8APK - chains A1 and L1 of the 42 polymer chains in the assembly; structure by electron microscopy, 3.70 A resolution.

== Chain A1 ==
Protein: ATP synthase subunit alpha, mitochondrial
From: Trypanosoma brucei brucei
UniProtKB: Q9GS23 (ATPA_TRYBB); numbering as in UniProt (aligned over 1-584)
Amino-acid sequence (584 residues; numbered 1 to 584; the number before each row is that of its first residue):
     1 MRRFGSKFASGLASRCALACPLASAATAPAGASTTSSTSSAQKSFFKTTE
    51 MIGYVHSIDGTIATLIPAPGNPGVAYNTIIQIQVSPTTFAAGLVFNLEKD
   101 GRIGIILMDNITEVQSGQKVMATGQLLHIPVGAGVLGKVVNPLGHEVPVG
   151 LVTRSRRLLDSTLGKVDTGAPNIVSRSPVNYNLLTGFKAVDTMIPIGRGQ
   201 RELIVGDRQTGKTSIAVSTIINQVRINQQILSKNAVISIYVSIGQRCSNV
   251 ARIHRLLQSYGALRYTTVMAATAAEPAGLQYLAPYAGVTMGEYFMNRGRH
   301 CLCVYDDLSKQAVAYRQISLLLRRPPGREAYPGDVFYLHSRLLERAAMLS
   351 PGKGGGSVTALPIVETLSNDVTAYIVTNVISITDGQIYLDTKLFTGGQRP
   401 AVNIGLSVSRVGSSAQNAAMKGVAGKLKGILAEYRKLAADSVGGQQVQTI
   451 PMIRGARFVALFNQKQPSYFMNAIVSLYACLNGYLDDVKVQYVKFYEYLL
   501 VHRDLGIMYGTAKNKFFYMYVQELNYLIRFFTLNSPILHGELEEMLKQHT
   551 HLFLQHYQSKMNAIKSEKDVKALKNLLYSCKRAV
Not modelled in the structure: 1-44, 152-160, 439-445
Metal / ion sites: Mg2+: Thr-213, Asp-306 (together with ATP)
Ligand contacts:
  - ATP (adenosine-5'-triphosphate), molecule 1: Asp-207, Arg-208, Gln-209, Thr-210, Gly-211, Lys-212, Thr-213, Ser-214, Glu-365, Phe-394, Arg-399, Pro-400, Gln-464, Lys-465
  - ATP, molecule 2: Ile-380, Ser-381, Val-408, Arg-410
Curated features (UniProtKB/Swiss-Prot):
  - binding site (ATP): Asp-207 to Ser-214, Gln-464
  - site: Leu-159, Asp-160 (Cleavage), Ser-407 (Required for activity)

== Chain L1 ==
Protein: ATP synthase subunit p18, mitochondrial
From: Trypanosoma brucei brucei
UniProtKB: P0DPG4 (ATP18_TRYBB); residue numbers follow UniProt; this construct covers 1-188
Amino-acid sequence (188 residues; row label = number of the first residue in the row):
     1 MMRRVYSPVFCSVAAARFAATSAAKKYDLFGYEVDTNTAPWIEKIKKCKY
    51 YDEAGEVLVNMNVSNCPPDIATYNATLQCIYQSPSKQSTPVDNESKFCAM
   101 MDLLEEMQHRNRLKPNEESWTWVMKECVKSGQFRLGYCIQQVMETECKGC
   151 PADLVKANEANAQKAKTEGKEHPGHLSQQAGLFDVKVE
Not modelled in the structure: 1-23

== Chain A1 / chain L1 interface ==
Contacting residue pairs - 93 pairs, chain A1 then chain L1:
  Val-174(A1) / Phe-30(L1)
  Val-174(A1) / Tyr-32(L1)
  Arg-176(A1) / Phe-30(L1)
  Pro-178(A1) / Leu-29(L1)
  Asn-180(A1) / Arg-110(L1)
  Tyr-181(A1) / Asp-102(L1)
  Tyr-181(A1) / Arg-110(L1)
  Asn-227(A1) / Lys-86(L1)  hydrogen bond (backbone-side chain)
  Gln-228(A1) / Lys-86(L1)  hydrogen bond (backbone-side chain)
  Gln-228(A1) / Asp-92(L1)
  Gln-228(A1) / Asn-93(L1)
  Gln-228(A1) / Glu-94(L1)
  Gln-229(A1) / Lys-86(L1)  hydrogen bond (backbone-side chain)
  Gln-229(A1) / Asn-93(L1)
  Gln-229(A1) / Ser-95(L1)
  Gln-229(A1) / Cys-98(L1)
  Ile-230(A1) / Lys-86(L1)  hydrogen bond (backbone-side chain)
  Ile-230(A1) / Asp-102(L1)
  Leu-231(A1) / Tyr-51(L1)  hydrophobic
  Leu-231(A1) / Ala-99(L1)  hydrophobic
  Ser-232(A1) / Asp-52(L1)  hydrogen bond
  Lys-233(A1) / Gly-55(L1)
  Lys-233(A1) / Val-59(L1)
  Lys-233(A1) / Glu-106(L1)  salt bridge
  Asn-234(A1) / Asp-102(L1)
  Asn-234(A1) / Glu-106(L1)  hydrogen bond
  Arg-297(A1) / Val-59(L1)
  Arg-297(A1) / Val-63(L1)
  Gly-298(A1) / Val-59(L1)
  Gly-298(A1) / Val-63(L1)
  Pro-351(A1) / Asn-62(L1)
  Gly-352(A1) / Val-63(L1)
  Gly-352(A1) / Asn-65(L1)
  Gly-354(A1) / Asn-62(L1)
  Gly-354(A1) / Val-63(L1)
  Asn-417(A1) / Glu-105(L1)
  Phe-495(A1) / Val-185(L1)  hydrophobic
  Tyr-498(A1) / Lys-186(L1)  hydrogen bond (side chain-backbone)
  Tyr-498(A1) / Val-187(L1)
  His-502(A1) / Leu-176(L1)
  Arg-503(A1) / Lys-186(L1)  hydrogen bond (side chain-backbone)
  Asp-504(A1) / Leu-176(L1)
  Ile-507(A1) / His-172(L1)
  Ile-507(A1) / Leu-176(L1)  hydrophobic
  Ile-507(A1) / Ser-177(L1)
  Met-508(A1) / Leu-176(L1)  hydrogen bond (backbone-backbone)
  Met-508(A1) / Ser-177(L1)
  Met-508(A1) / Gln-178(L1)
  Met-508(A1) / Gln-179(L1)
  Met-508(A1) / Ala-180(L1)
  Lys-515(A1) / Arg-134(L1)  hydrogen bond (backbone-side chain)
  Phe-516(A1) / Arg-134(L1)
  Phe-516(A1) / Cys-138(L1)  hydrophobic
  Phe-516(A1) / Gln-141(L1)
  Tyr-518(A1) / Arg-134(L1)
  Tyr-518(A1) / His-172(L1)
  Tyr-520(A1) / Arg-134(L1)  hydrogen bond
  Tyr-520(A1) / Glu-171(L1)
  Tyr-520(A1) / His-172(L1)
  Tyr-520(A1) / Leu-176(L1)  hydrophobic
  Glu-523(A1) / Ser-95(L1)  hydrogen bond
  Glu-523(A1) / Phe-97(L1)
  Glu-523(A1) / Cys-98(L1)  hydrogen bond
  Glu-523(A1) / Gln-132(L1)
  Glu-523(A1) / Leu-135(L1)
  Leu-524(A1) / Leu-135(L1)  hydrophobic
  Tyr-526(A1) / Cys-98(L1)
  Tyr-526(A1) / Met-101(L1)  hydrophobic
  Tyr-526(A1) / Asp-102(L1)
  Leu-527(A1) / Phe-97(L1)  hydrophobic
  Leu-527(A1) / Met-101(L1)  hydrophobic
  Arg-529(A1) / Glu-105(L1)  salt bridge
  Phe-530(A1) / Leu-104(L1)
  Phe-530(A1) / Glu-105(L1)
  Phe-530(A1) / Gln-108(L1)
  Phe-530(A1) / His-109(L1)  hydrogen bond (backbone-side chain)
  Phe-530(A1) / Pro-115(L1)  hydrophobic
  Phe-531(A1) / Glu-146(L1)
  Ile-537(A1) / Gln-141(L1)
  Ile-537(A1) / Val-142(L1)  hydrophobic
  Tyr-557(A1) / Ala-180(L1)  hydrogen bond (side chain-backbone)
  Tyr-557(A1) / Gly-181(L1)
  Tyr-557(A1) / Leu-182(L1)  hydrophobic
  Lys-560(A1) / Leu-182(L1)
  Met-561(A1) / Leu-182(L1)  hydrophobic
  Ile-564(A1) / Leu-182(L1)  hydrophobic
  Ile-564(A1) / Phe-183(L1)  hydrophobic
  Asp-569(A1) / Phe-183(L1)
  Leu-576(A1) / Leu-182(L1)
  Leu-576(A1) / Val-185(L1)  hydrophobic
  Leu-576(A1) / Val-187(L1)  hydrophobic
  Ser-579(A1) / Val-187(L1)
  Cys-580(A1) / Val-187(L1)
Other interface residues (no listed pair), chain A1 (52 interface residues in all): Ile-173, Ser-350, Leu-499, Val-521, Pro-536, Ala-583
Other interface residues (no listed pair), chain L1 (55 interface residues in all): Leu-58, Gln-87, Val-91, Trp-120, Tyr-137, Thr-145, Pro-173, Glu-188

== Summary ==
52 residues of chain A1 and 55 residues of chain L1 are in contact, with 15 hydrogen bonds and 2 salt bridges.
Among the polar pairs are Lys-233(A1)/Glu-106(L1), Arg-529(A1)/Glu-105(L1) and Asn-227(A1)/Lys-86(L1). Bound
to chain A1: ATP. From UniProt: 9 ATP-binding residues on chain A1.
Chain A1 is ATP synthase subunit alpha, mitochondrial and chain L1 is ATP synthase subunit p18, mitochondrial,
both from Trypanosoma brucei brucei; the structure, rotational state 3 of the Trypanosoma brucei mitochondrial
ATP synthase dimer, was determined by electron microscopy, deposited together with 8AP6, 8AP7, 8AP8, 8AP9,
8APA, 8APB and 7 further entries.
